PDB entry 8T6G | X-ray diffraction, 1.84 A resolution | chain A

# Chain A
Molecule: Tyrosine-protein phosphatase non-receptor type 11
Source organism: Homo sapiens
Notes: EC 3.1.3.48
Reference sequence: Q06124 (PTN11_HUMAN), isoform Q06124-2; numbering as in UniProt (aligned over 1-525)
Sequence (526 residues; row label = number of the first residue in the row; numbering starts at 0):
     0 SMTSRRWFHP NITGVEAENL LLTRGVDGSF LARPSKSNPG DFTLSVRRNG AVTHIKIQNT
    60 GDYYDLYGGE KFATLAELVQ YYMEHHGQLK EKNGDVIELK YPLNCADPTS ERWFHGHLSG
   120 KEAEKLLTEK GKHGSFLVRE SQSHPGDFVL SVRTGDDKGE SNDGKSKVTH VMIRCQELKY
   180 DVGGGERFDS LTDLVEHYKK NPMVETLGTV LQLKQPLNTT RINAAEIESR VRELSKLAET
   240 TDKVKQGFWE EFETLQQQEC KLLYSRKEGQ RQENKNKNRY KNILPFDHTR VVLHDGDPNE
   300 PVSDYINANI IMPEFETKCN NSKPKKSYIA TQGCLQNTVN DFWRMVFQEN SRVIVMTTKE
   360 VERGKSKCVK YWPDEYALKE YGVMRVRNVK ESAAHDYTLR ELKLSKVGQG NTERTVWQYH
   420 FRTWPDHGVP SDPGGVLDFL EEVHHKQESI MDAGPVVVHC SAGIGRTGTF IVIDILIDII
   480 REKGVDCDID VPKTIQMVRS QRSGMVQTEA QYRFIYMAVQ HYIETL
Not modelled in the structure: 0-1, 90-91, 156-161, 295-301, 315-322
Construct notes: expression tag (0)
Small-molecule neighbours: YT2 ((1S)-1-{6-[(1S)-1-amino-1,3-dihydrospiro[indene-2,4'-piperidin]-1'-yl]-3-(3,4-dihydro-1,5-naphthyridin-1(2H)-yl)-1H-pyrazolo[3,4-b]pyrazin-5-yl}ethan-1-ol): Thr108, Ser109, Glu110, Arg111, Phe113, His114, Gly115, Pro215, Leu216, Asn217, Thr218, Thr219, Lys244, Gln245, Glu249, Glu250, Thr253, Leu254, Gln257, Asp489, Pro491, Lys492, Gln495
Swiss-Prot annotation at these positions:
  - active site: Cys459 (Phosphocysteine intermediate)
  - binding site (substrate): Asp425, Cys459 to Arg465, Gln506
  - modified residue: Thr2 (N-acetylthreonine), Tyr62 (Phosphotyrosine), Tyr66 (Phosphotyrosine)
  - natural variant: Thr2 (T2I: In NS1), Thr42 (T42A: In NS1), Asn58 (N58K: In NS1), Thr59 (T59A: In NS1), Gly60 (G60A: In NS1; G60V: In myelodysplastic syndrome), Asp61 (D61G: In NS1; D61N: In NS1; D61V: In JMML; D61Y: In JMML), Tyr62 (Y62D: In NS1), Tyr63 (Y63C: In NS1), Glu69 (E69K: In JMML; E69Q: In NS1), Phe71 (F71K: In acute myeloid leukemia; F71L: In NS1), Ala72 (A72G: In NS1; A72S: In NS1; A72T: In JMML; A72V: In JMML), Thr73 (T73I: In NS1), 25 further natural variant entries in UniProt
  - mutagenesis: Cys459 (C459S: Abolishes phosphatase activity. Enhances interaction with NEDD9)

# Summary
Ligands of chain A: compound YT2. UniProt lists active-site residue Cys459, 9 substrate-binding residues and
one mutagenesis site.
Chain A is Tyrosine-protein phosphatase non-receptor type 11 (Homo sapiens); the structure, Identification of
GDC-1971 (RLY-1971), a SHP2 inhibitor designed for the treatment of solid tumors, was determined by X-ray
diffraction (same publication as 8T6D, 8T7Q and 8T8Q).
